Entry 5F6L (X-ray diffraction, 1.90 A resolution); this record covers chains J and B of the 3 polymer chains in the assembly.

# Chain J
Name: Retinoblastoma-binding protein 5
From: Homo sapiens
UniProt: Q15291 (RBBP5_HUMAN); numbering as in UniProt (aligned over 330-356)
Amino-acid sequence (27 residues; row label = number of the first residue in the row):
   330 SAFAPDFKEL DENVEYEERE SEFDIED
Disordered / not traced: 330-335, 355-356
UniProt features mapped onto this chain:
  - modified residue: Ser350 (Phosphoserine)
Reported in the primary citation:
  - mutagenesis - E347A: decreased catalytic activity on all MLL complexes

# Chain B
Name: Set1/Ash2 histone methyltransferase complex subunit ASH2
From: Homo sapiens
UniProt: Q9UBL3 (ASH2L_HUMAN); residues 286-504 here correspond to UniProt positions 380-598 (UniProt number = residue number + 94)
Amino-acid sequence (184 residues; row label = number of the first residue in the row; note: 36 numbers in that range are skipped by the numbering (no residue carries them; nothing is unmodelled there)):
   285 SRVLLALHDR APQLKISDDR LTVVGEKGYS MVRASHGVRK GAWYFEITVD EMPPDTAARL
   345 GWSQPLGNLQ APLGYDKFSY SWRSKKGTKF HQSIGKHYSS GYGQGDVLGF YINLPE
   437 DTISGRGSSE IIFYKNGVNQ GVAYKDIFEG VYFPAISLYK SCTVSINFGP CFKYPPKDLT
   497 YRPMSDMG
Disordered / not traced: 437-442
Construct notes: expression tag (285); linker (439-444)
Reported in the primary citation:
  - mutagenesis - Q354A: decreased catalytic activity on all MLL complexes

# Chain J / chain B interface
Pairs across the interface (18):
  Glu344(J) with Lys311(B), salt bridge
  Glu347(J) with Gly312(B); Tyr475(B), hydrogen bond (backbone-side chain)
  Arg348(J) with Tyr475(B)
  Glu349(J) with Tyr313(B), hydrogen bond; Ala341(B); Arg343(B), salt bridge; Arg367(B), salt bridge; Tyr475(B), hydrogen bond (backbone-side chain)
  Phe352(J) with Gln354(B); Pro356(B); Tyr359(B), hydrophobic; Ser377(B), hydrogen bond (backbone-side chain)
  Asp353(J) with Arg343(B), salt bridge; Arg367(B), salt bridge; Phe374(B); Ser377(B)
  Ile354(J) with Ser377(B), hydrogen bond (backbone-backbone)
Other interface residues (no listed pair), chain J (8 interface residues in all): Ser350
Other interface residues (no listed pair), chain B (15 interface residues in all): Ala355, Lys369, Ile378

# Summary
8 residues of chain J face 15 of chain B across their interface; the contacts include 5 hydrogen bonds and 5
salt bridges. Among the polar pairs are Glu344(J)-Lys311(B), Glu349(J)-Arg343(B) and Glu349(J)-Arg367(B). From
the paper: E347A of chain J reduces catalytic activity on all MLL complexes; Q354A of chain B reduces
catalytic activity on all MLL complexes.
Here chain J is Retinoblastoma-binding protein 5 and chain B is Set1/Ash2 histone methyltransferase complex
subunit ASH2, both from Homo sapiens. Entry 5F6L (The crystal structure of MLL1 (N3861I/Q3867L) in complex
with RbBP5 and Ash2L) was determined by X-ray diffraction (same publication as 5F59, 5F5E and 5F6K).
